5K3J - chains A and B; structure by X-ray diffraction, 2.68 A resolution.

[Chain A (and B)]
Protein: Acyl-coenzyme A oxidase
Source organism: Caenorhabditis elegans
Notes: engineered mutation(s): E432A; chain B of this document is another copy of the same molecule, construct and numbering; everything in this record applies to it too
UniProt: O62137 (O62137_CAEEL); numbering as in UniProt (aligned over 1-661)
Sequence (674 residues; numbered 1 to 674; the number before each row is that of its first residue):
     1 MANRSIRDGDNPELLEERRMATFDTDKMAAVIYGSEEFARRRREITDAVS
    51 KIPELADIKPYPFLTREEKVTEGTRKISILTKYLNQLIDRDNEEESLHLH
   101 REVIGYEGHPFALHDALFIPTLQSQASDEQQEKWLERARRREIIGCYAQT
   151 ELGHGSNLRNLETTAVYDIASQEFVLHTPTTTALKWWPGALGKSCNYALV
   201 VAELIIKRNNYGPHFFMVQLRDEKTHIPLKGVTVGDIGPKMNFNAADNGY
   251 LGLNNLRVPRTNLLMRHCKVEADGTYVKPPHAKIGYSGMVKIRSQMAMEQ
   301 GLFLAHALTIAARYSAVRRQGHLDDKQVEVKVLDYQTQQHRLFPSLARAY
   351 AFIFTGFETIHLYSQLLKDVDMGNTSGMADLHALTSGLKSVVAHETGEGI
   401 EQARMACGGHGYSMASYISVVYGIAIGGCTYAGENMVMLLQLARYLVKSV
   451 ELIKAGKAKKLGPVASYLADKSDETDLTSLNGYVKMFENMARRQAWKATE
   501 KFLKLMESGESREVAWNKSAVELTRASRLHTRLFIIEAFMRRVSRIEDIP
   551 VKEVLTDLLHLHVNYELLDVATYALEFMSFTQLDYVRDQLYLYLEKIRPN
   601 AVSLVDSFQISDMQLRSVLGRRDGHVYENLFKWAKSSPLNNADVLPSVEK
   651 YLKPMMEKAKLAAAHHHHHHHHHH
Disordered / not traced: 1-2, 665-674 (chain B: 1, 205-209, 666-674)
Differences from the reference sequence: conflict Ala432 (Glu in O62137); expression tag (662-674)
Ligand contacts:
  - 6QA (S-[2-[3-[[(2R)-4-[[[(2R,3S,4R,5R)-5-(6-aminopurin-9-yl)-4-oxidanyl-3-phosphonooxy-oxolan-2-yl]methoxy-oxidanyl-phosphoryl]oxy-oxidanyl-phosphoryl]oxy-3,3-dimethyl-2-oxidanyl-butanoyl]amino]propanoylamino]ethyl] 5-[(2R,3R,5R,6S)-6-methyl-3,5-bis(oxidanyl)oxan-2-yl]oxypentanethioate): Ala112, Leu113, Ala116, Leu117, Tyr147, Gln149, Gly155, Ser156, Asn157, Leu158, Arg159, Phe243, His281, Lys283, Tyr286, Met289, Val290, Ile292, Arg293, Glu299, Met378, Ala379, His382, Tyr431, Ala432, Gly433, Val437, Met438, Gln441, Arg444
  - ATP (adenosine-5'-triphosphate), molecule 1: His340, Arg341, Gln402, Met405, Tyr565, Asp569
  - ATP, molecule 2: Ser390, Val391, His394, Asn435, Met436, Leu439, Val521, Arg525, Arg528, Tyr573
  - FAD (flavin-adenine dinucleotide), molecule 1: Leu113, Tyr147, Ala148, Gln149, Thr150, His154, Gly155, Ser156, Trp187, Pro188, Gly189, Asn248, Thr430, Tyr431, Ala432, Gly433, Glu434, Met436, Val437, Leu440
  - FAD, molecule 2: Arg318, Gln320, Val332, Tyr335, Thr337, Gln338, Arg341, Met405, Ala406, Cys407, Gly408, Gly409, Tyr412
From the paper describing this entry:
  - binding site for 6QA: Ala116, Phe243, Glu299
  - specificity-determining residues: Leu97, Ala116, Phe243, Glu299
  - contacts within the chain: Glu93-Lys291 (salt bridge), Arg101-Gln295

[Chain A / chain B interface]
Contacting residue pairs - 250 pairs, chain A then chain B:
  Pro62(A) - Pro239(B)
  Phe63(A) - Pro239(B)
  Thr65(A) - Thr65(B)
  Arg66(A) - Leu639(B)
  Val70(A) - Leu639(B)  hydrophobic
  Val70(A) - Leu645(B)  hydrophobic
  Thr71(A) - Ser647(B)
  Thr74(A) - Ser647(B)
  Thr74(A) - Tyr651(B)
  Thr74(A) - Leu652(B)
  Arg75(A) - Tyr651(B)
  Ser78(A) - Tyr651(B)
  Ser78(A) - Met655(B)
  Asn85(A) - His665(B)
  Pro110(A) - Leu652(B)  hydrophobic
  Phe111(A) - Met655(B)  hydrophobic
  Arg137(A) - Lys660(B)
  Arg140(A) - Ala659(B)  hydrogen bond (side chain-backbone)
  Arg140(A) - Lys660(B)
  Arg140(A) - Ala662(B)  hydrogen bond (side chain-backbone)
  Arg140(A) - Ala663(B)
  Arg140(A) - Ala664(B)
  Arg141(A) - Met656(B)
  Arg141(A) - Ala659(B)
  Glu142(A) - Met656(B)
  Glu142(A) - Ala659(B)
  Glu142(A) - Lys660(B)
  Ile143(A) - Met656(B)  hydrophobic
  Ile144(A) - Leu652(B)  hydrophobic
  Ile144(A) - Met656(B)  hydrophobic
  Leu152(A) - Arg318(B)  hydrogen bond (backbone-side chain)
  Leu152(A) - His410(B)  hydrogen bond (backbone-side chain)
  Leu152(A) - Tyr627(B)
  Leu152(A) - Leu630(B)  hydrophobic
  Gly153(A) - Arg318(B)  hydrogen bond (backbone-side chain)
  Gly153(A) - Gln320(B)  hydrogen bond (backbone-side chain)
  His154(A) - Arg318(B)
  His154(A) - Gln320(B)
  His154(A) - Glu329(B)  salt bridge
  Gly155(A) - Arg318(B)
  Gly155(A) - Gln320(B)  hydrogen bond (backbone-side chain)
  Ser156(A) - Gln320(B)  hydrogen bond (backbone-side chain)
  Asn157(A) - Gln320(B)  hydrogen bond (backbone-side chain)
  Asn157(A) - Gly321(B)
  Asn157(A) - Glu329(B)  hydrogen bond
  Asn160(A) - His322(B)  hydrogen bond
  Asn160(A) - Glu329(B)
  Thr182(A) - Tyr627(B)
  Leu184(A) - Phe631(B)  hydrophobic
  Trp186(A) - His410(B)
  Trp186(A) - Leu630(B)
  Trp186(A) - Phe631(B)  hydrophobic
  Trp186(A) - Ala634(B)  hydrophobic
  Trp187(A) - Gly409(B)
  Trp187(A) - His410(B)  hydrogen bond
  Trp187(A) - Tyr412(B)  hydrophobic
  Trp187(A) - Ser413(B)
  Lys193(A) - Leu639(B)
  Lys193(A) - Asn640(B)
  Lys193(A) - Ala642(B)  hydrogen bond (side chain-backbone)
  Lys193(A) - Asp643(B)  hydrogen bond (side chain-backbone)
  Lys193(A) - Leu645(B)
  Lys193(A) - Val648(B)
  Asn196(A) - Met656(B)
  Arg221(A) - Asp643(B)  salt bridge
  Glu223(A) - Lys660(B)  salt bridge
  Lys224(A) - Lys653(B)
  Thr225(A) - Lys653(B)  hydrogen bond (backbone-side chain)
  His226(A) - Val644(B)
  His226(A) - Val648(B)
  Pro228(A) - Asp643(B)
  Gly235(A) - Asn640(B)
  Asp236(A) - Ala634(B)
  Asp236(A) - Ser637(B)
  Asp236(A) - Leu639(B)
  Asp236(A) - Asn640(B)  hydrogen bond (backbone-side chain)
  Ile237(A) - Trp633(B)
  Ile237(A) - Ala634(B)  hydrophobic
  Gly238(A) - Trp633(B)
  Gly238(A) - Ser637(B)
  Pro239(A) - Pro62(B)
  Pro239(A) - Phe63(B)
  Pro239(A) - Ser413(B)
  Pro239(A) - Met414(B)  hydrogen bond (backbone-backbone)
  Pro239(A) - Trp633(B)
  Lys240(A) - Tyr412(B)
  Lys240(A) - Met414(B)
  Met241(A) - Glu401(B)
  Met241(A) - Arg404(B)  hydrogen bond
  Met241(A) - Tyr412(B)  hydrogen bond (backbone-backbone)
  Met241(A) - Ser419(B)
  Asn242(A) - Tyr412(B)  hydrogen bond (backbone-side chain)
  Tyr250(A) - Phe631(B)  hydrophobic
  Tyr250(A) - Lys635(B)
  Arg318(A) - Leu152(B)  hydrogen bond (side chain-backbone)
  Arg318(A) - Gly153(B)  hydrogen bond (side chain-backbone)
  Arg318(A) - His154(B)
  Arg318(A) - Gly155(B)
  Gln320(A) - Gly153(B)
  Gln320(A) - His154(B)
  Gln320(A) - Gly155(B)
  Gln320(A) - Ser156(B)
  Gln320(A) - Asn157(B)  hydrogen bond (side chain-backbone)
  Gly321(A) - Asn157(B)
  His322(A) - Asn157(B)
  His322(A) - Asn160(B)  hydrogen bond
  His322(A) - Glu513(B)
  Leu323(A) - Glu513(B)
  Leu323(A) - Asn517(B)
  Asp324(A) - Ser511(B)  hydrogen bond
  Asp324(A) - Val514(B)
  Glu329(A) - His154(B)  salt bridge
  Glu329(A) - Asn157(B)  hydrogen bond
  Glu329(A) - Asn160(B)
  Asp334(A) - Asn517(B)
  Tyr335(A) - Asn517(B)
  Gln336(A) - Asn517(B)  hydrogen bond (backbone-side chain)
  Gln336(A) - Lys518(B)  hydrogen bond (side chain-backbone)
  Gln336(A) - Ser519(B)
  Gln336(A) - Ala520(B)  hydrogen bond (side chain-backbone)
  Gln336(A) - Val521(B)  hydrogen bond (side chain-backbone)
  Thr337(A) - Met436(B)
  Thr337(A) - Ala520(B)
  His340(A) - Val521(B)
  His340(A) - Arg525(B)
  Arg341(A) - Glu434(B)  salt bridge
  Arg341(A) - Met436(B)
  Glu401(A) - Met241(B)
  Glu401(A) - Tyr422(B)  hydrogen bond
  Glu401(A) - Ile426(B)
  Arg404(A) - Met241(B)  hydrogen bond
  Arg404(A) - Ile426(B)
  Met405(A) - Cys429(B)  hydrophobic
  Met405(A) - Glu434(B)
  Gly408(A) - Thr430(B)
  Gly409(A) - Trp187(B)
  Gly409(A) - Thr430(B)
  His410(A) - Leu152(B)  hydrogen bond (side chain-backbone)
  His410(A) - Trp186(B)
  His410(A) - Trp187(B)  hydrogen bond
  Tyr412(A) - Trp187(B)  hydrophobic
  Tyr412(A) - Lys240(B)
  Tyr412(A) - Met241(B)  hydrogen bond (backbone-backbone)
  Tyr412(A) - Asn242(B)  hydrogen bond (side chain-backbone)
  Tyr412(A) - Gly423(B)  hydrogen bond (side chain-backbone)
  Tyr412(A) - Ile424(B)
  Tyr412(A) - Gly427(B)
  Ser413(A) - Trp187(B)
  Ser413(A) - Pro239(B)
  Met414(A) - Pro239(B)  hydrogen bond (backbone-backbone)
  Met414(A) - Lys240(B)
  Met414(A) - Met241(B)
  Ser419(A) - Met241(B)
  Tyr422(A) - Glu401(B)  hydrogen bond
  Tyr422(A) - Tyr422(B)  hydrophobic
  Gly423(A) - Tyr412(B)  hydrogen bond (backbone-side chain)
  Ile426(A) - Glu401(B)
  Ile426(A) - Arg404(B)
  Gly427(A) - Tyr412(B)
  Cys429(A) - Met405(B)  hydrophobic
  Thr430(A) - Gly408(B)
  Thr430(A) - Gly409(B)
  Glu434(A) - Arg341(B)  salt bridge
  Glu434(A) - Met405(B)
  Met436(A) - Arg341(B)
  Lys497(A) - Asp584(B)  salt bridge
  Lys497(A) - Arg587(B)
  Lys501(A) - Asp588(B)  salt bridge
  Lys501(A) - Tyr591(B)
  Ser511(A) - Asp324(B)  hydrogen bond
  Glu513(A) - Leu323(B)
  Glu513(A) - Asp324(B)
  Val514(A) - Asp324(B)
  Asn517(A) - Leu323(B)
  Asn517(A) - Asp334(B)  hydrogen bond (side chain-backbone)
  Asn517(A) - Tyr335(B)
  Asn517(A) - Gln336(B)  hydrogen bond (side chain-backbone)
  Lys518(A) - Gln336(B)  hydrogen bond (backbone-side chain)
  Ser519(A) - Gln336(B)
  Ala520(A) - Gln336(B)  hydrogen bond (backbone-side chain)
  Val521(A) - Gln336(B)  hydrogen bond (backbone-side chain)
  Val521(A) - Tyr591(B)
  Glu522(A) - Arg587(B)  salt bridge
  Glu522(A) - Tyr591(B)  hydrogen bond
  Arg525(A) - Tyr591(B)  hydrogen bond
  Leu568(A) - Arg525(B)
  Ala571(A) - Thr572(B)
  Thr572(A) - Ala571(B)
  Thr572(A) - Thr572(B)  hydrogen bond
  Leu575(A) - Leu575(B)  hydrophobic
  Leu575(A) - Phe580(B)
  Glu576(A) - Phe580(B)
  Phe580(A) - Leu575(B)
  Phe580(A) - Glu576(B)
  Arg587(A) - Glu522(B)  salt bridge
  Tyr591(A) - Val521(B)
  Tyr591(A) - Glu522(B)  hydrogen bond
  Tyr591(A) - Arg525(B)
  Tyr627(A) - Leu152(B)
  Tyr627(A) - Thr182(B)
  Leu630(A) - Leu152(B)  hydrophobic
  Leu630(A) - Trp186(B)
  Phe631(A) - Leu184(B)  hydrophobic
  Phe631(A) - Trp186(B)  hydrophobic
  Trp633(A) - Ile237(B)
  Trp633(A) - Gly238(B)
  Trp633(A) - Pro239(B)
  Ala634(A) - Trp186(B)  hydrophobic
  Ala634(A) - Asp236(B)
  Ala634(A) - Ile237(B)  hydrophobic
  Lys635(A) - Tyr250(B)
  Ser637(A) - Asp236(B)
  Ser637(A) - Gly238(B)
  Leu639(A) - Arg66(B)
  Leu639(A) - Lys193(B)
  Leu639(A) - Asp236(B)
  Asn640(A) - Lys193(B)  hydrogen bond
  Asn640(A) - Gly235(B)
  Asn640(A) - Asp236(B)  hydrogen bond (side chain-backbone)
  Ala642(A) - Lys193(B)  hydrogen bond (backbone-side chain)
  Asp643(A) - Lys193(B)
  Asp643(A) - Arg221(B)  salt bridge
  Asp643(A) - Pro228(B)
  Val644(A) - His226(B)
  Leu645(A) - Val70(B)  hydrophobic
  Leu645(A) - Lys193(B)
  Ser647(A) - Thr71(B)
  Ser647(A) - Thr74(B)
  Val648(A) - Lys193(B)
  Val648(A) - His226(B)
  Tyr651(A) - Thr74(B)
  Tyr651(A) - Arg75(B)
  Tyr651(A) - Ser78(B)
  Leu652(A) - Thr74(B)
  Leu652(A) - Pro110(B)  hydrophobic
  Leu652(A) - Ile144(B)  hydrophobic
  Lys653(A) - Lys224(B)
  Lys653(A) - Thr225(B)  hydrogen bond (side chain-backbone)
  Met655(A) - Phe111(B)  hydrophobic
  Met656(A) - Glu142(B)
  Met656(A) - Ile143(B)  hydrophobic
  Met656(A) - Ile144(B)
  Met656(A) - Asn196(B)
  Ala659(A) - Arg140(B)  hydrogen bond (backbone-side chain)
  Ala659(A) - Arg141(B)
  Ala659(A) - Glu142(B)
  Lys660(A) - Arg137(B)
  Lys660(A) - Glu142(B)
  Lys660(A) - Glu223(B)  salt bridge
  Ala662(A) - Arg140(B)
Also at the interface, not in a pair above, chain A (144 interface residues in all): Glu67, Ile77, Thr81, Arg90, Thr181, Ser194, Ile227, Val234, Phe243, Asp247, Arg319, His394, Gln402, Ile424, Leu440, Gln494, Thr524, Tyr573, Asp588, Leu590, Glu595, Lys658, Ala663, Ala664
Also at the interface, not in a pair above, chain B (140 interface residues in all): Glu67, Ile77, Thr81, Lys82, Thr181, Ser194, Ile227, Phe243, Asp247, Arg319, Thr337, His340, His394, Gln402, Leu440, Gln494, Thr524, Leu568, Leu583, Leu590

[In short]
144 residues of chain A face 140 of chain B across their interface; the contacts include 55 hydrogen bonds and
12 salt bridges. Polar pairs include His154(A)-Glu329(B), Arg221(A)-Asp643(B) and Glu223(A)-Lys660(B). From
the paper: a binding site for 6QA at Ala116(A), Phe243(A) and Glu299(A); specificity determinants Leu97(A),
Ala116(A) and Phe243(A) among others.
Both chains are Acyl-coenzyme A oxidase (Caenorhabditis elegans). Entry 5K3J (Crystals structure of Acyl-CoA
oxidase-2 in Caenorhabditis elegans bound with FAD, ascaroside-CoA, and ATP) was determined by X-ray
diffraction together with 5K3G, 5K3H and 5K3I from the same study.
